Entry 9DDP (electron microscopy, 3.16 A resolution); this record covers chains B and Y of the 8 polymer chains in the assembly.

Chain B:
Molecule: Biopolymer transport protein ExbB
From: Escherichia coli
UniProtKB: P0ABU7 (EXBB_ECOLI); residue numbers follow UniProt; this construct covers 1-244
Amino-acid sequence (244 residues; numbered 1 to 244; the number before each row is that of its first residue):
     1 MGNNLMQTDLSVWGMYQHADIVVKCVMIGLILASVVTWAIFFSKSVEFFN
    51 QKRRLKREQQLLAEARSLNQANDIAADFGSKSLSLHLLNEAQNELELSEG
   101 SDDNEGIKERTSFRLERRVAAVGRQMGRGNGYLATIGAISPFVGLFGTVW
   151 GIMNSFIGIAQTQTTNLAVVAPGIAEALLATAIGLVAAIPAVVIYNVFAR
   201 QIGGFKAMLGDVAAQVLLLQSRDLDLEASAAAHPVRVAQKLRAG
Disordered / not traced: 1-8, 234-244

Chain Y:
Molecule: Biopolymer transport protein ExbD
From: Escherichia coli
UniProtKB: P0ABV2 (EXBD_ECOLI); numbering as in UniProt (aligned over 1-141)
Amino-acid sequence (163 residues; row label = number of the first residue in the row):
     1 MAMHLNENLDDNGEMHDINVTPFIDVMLVLLIIFMVAAPLATVDVKVNLP
    51 ASTSTPQPRPEKPVYLSVKADNSMFIGNDPVTDETMITALNALTEGKKDT
   101 TIFFRADKTVDYETLMKVMDTLHQAGYLKIGLVGEETAKAKENLYFQGNA
   151 GSGHHHHHHHHHH
Disordered / not traced: 1-11, 42-163
Construct notes: expression tag (142-163)

How chain B and chain Y interact:
Residue-residue contacts (14):
  Phe-142(B) / Thr-21(Y)
  Leu-145(B) / Ile-24(Y)  hydrophobic
  Thr-148(B) / Leu-28(Y)
  Ile-152(B) / Leu-28(Y)  hydrophobic
  Ile-152(B) / Leu-31(Y)  hydrophobic
  Ser-155(B) / Met-35(Y)
  Thr-165(B) / Pro-39(Y)
  Leu-167(B) / Val-36(Y)
  Ile-174(B) / Met-35(Y)  hydrophobic
  Ile-174(B) / Val-36(Y)  hydrophobic
  Ala-177(B) / Ile-32(Y)  hydrophobic
  Leu-178(B) / Ile-32(Y)  hydrophobic
  Thr-181(B) / Leu-28(Y)
  Leu-185(B) / Asp-25(Y)
Interface residues without a listed pair, chain B (15 interface residues in all): Pro-141, Asn-166, Val-170
Interface residues without a listed pair, chain Y (10 interface residues in all): Leu-40

Summary:
15 residues of chain B face 10 of chain Y across their interface.
Here chain B is Biopolymer transport protein ExbB and chain Y is Biopolymer transport protein ExbD, both from
Escherichia coli. Entry 9DDP (E. coli TonB-ExbBD TonB bound to ExbB chain E) was determined by electron
microscopy (same publication as 9DDM, 9DDN, 9DDO and 9DDQ).
